Entry 5AMH (X-ray diffraction, 1.20 A resolution); this record covers chain A.

# Chain A
Name: Cereblon isoform 4
Organism: Magnetospirillum gryphiswaldense
UniProt: A4TVL0 (A4TVL0_9PROT); residues 1-124 here = UniProt positions 1-124
Chain sequence (125 residues; each row starts with the number of its first residue; numbering starts at 0):
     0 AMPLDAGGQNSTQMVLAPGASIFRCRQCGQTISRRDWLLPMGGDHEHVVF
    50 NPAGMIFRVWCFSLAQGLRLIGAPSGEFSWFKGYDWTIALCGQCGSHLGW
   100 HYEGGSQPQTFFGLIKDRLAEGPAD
Disordered / not traced: 0-17, 124
Differences from the reference sequence: expression tag (0)
Metal / ion sites: Zn2+: Cys-24, Cys-27, Cys-90, Cys-93; Ca2+: Asp-43, Glu-45, Leu-67; Ni2+ near His-44 (its only coordinating residue here)
Small-molecule neighbours: S-Thalidomide (EF2): Asn-50, Pro-51, Phe-56, Glu-76, Phe-77, Ser-78, Trp-79, Trp-85, Trp-99, Tyr-101
What the authors report for this chain:
  - binding site for S-Thalidomide: Trp-79, Trp-85
  - mutagenesis - W36F/W59F, W36F/W59F/K115*: unchanged stability
  - mutagenesis - W36F/W59F/K115*: unchanged binding to S-Thalidomide

# Overview
Chain A binds S-Thalidomide. The Zn2+ site is built by Cys-24, Cys-27, Cys-90 and Cys-93. Asp-43, Glu-45 and
Leu-67 form the Ca2+ site. The paper reports a binding site for S-Thalidomide at Trp-79 and Trp-85; W36F/W59F
and W36F/W59F/K115* leave stability unchanged.
Chain A is Cereblon isoform 4 (Magnetospirillum gryphiswaldense); the structure, Cereblon isoform 4 from
Magnetospirillum gryphiswaldense in complex with Thalidomide, trigonal crystal form, was determined by X-ray
diffraction (same publication as 5AMI, 5AMJ and 5AMK).
